5GX6 - chain A; structure by X-ray diffraction, 1.81 A resolution.

Chain A:
Protein: Extracellular solute-binding protein family 1
Organism: Streptobacillus moniliformis DSM 12112
Reference sequence: D1AWE0 (D1AWE0_STRM9); residues 19-500 here = UniProt positions 19-500
Amino-acid sequence (483 residues; row label = number of the first residue in the row):
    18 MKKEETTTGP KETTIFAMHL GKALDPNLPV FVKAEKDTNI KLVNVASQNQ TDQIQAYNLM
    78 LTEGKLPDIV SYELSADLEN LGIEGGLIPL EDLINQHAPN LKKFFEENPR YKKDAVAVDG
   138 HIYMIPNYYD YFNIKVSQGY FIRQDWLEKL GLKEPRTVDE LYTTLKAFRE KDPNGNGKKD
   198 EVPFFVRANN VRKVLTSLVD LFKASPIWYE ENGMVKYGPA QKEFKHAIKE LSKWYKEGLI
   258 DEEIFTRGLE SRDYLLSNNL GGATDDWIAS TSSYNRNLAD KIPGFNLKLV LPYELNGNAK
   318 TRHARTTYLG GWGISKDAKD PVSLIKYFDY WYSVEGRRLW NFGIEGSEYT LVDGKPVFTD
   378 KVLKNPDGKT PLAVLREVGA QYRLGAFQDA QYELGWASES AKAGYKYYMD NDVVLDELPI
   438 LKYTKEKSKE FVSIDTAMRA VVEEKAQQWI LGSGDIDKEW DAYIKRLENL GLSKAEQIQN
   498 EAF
Not modelled in the structure: 18-26
Construct notes: expression tag (18)
Bound ions: Ca2+: Asp189, Asn191, Asn193, Lys195, Asp197, Glu198
Reported in the primary citation:
  - binding site for 4,5-dehydro-D-glucuronic acid: Trp284, Ser287, Gln405, Tyr409, Glu410
  - binding site for N-acetyl-4-O-sulfo-beta-D-galactosamine: His36, Tyr146, Arg204, Lys210, Trp284, Arg393

In short:
Asp189, Asn191, Asn193, Lys195, Asp197 and Glu198 coordinate Ca2+. From the paper: a binding site for
N-acetyl-4-O-sulfo-beta-D-galactosamine at His36, Tyr146 and Arg204 among others; a binding site for
4,5-dehydro-D-glucuronic acid at Trp284, Ser287 and Gln405 among others.
Chain A is Extracellular solute-binding protein family 1 (Streptobacillus moniliformis DSM 12112); the
structure, Crystal structure of solute-binding protein complexed with unsaturated chondroitin disaccharide
with a sulfate group at C-4 ..., was determined by X-ray diffraction, deposited together with 5GUB, 5GX7 and
5GX8.
